PDB entry 5C0X | X-ray diffraction, 3.81 A resolution | chains B and R of the 12 polymer chains in the assembly

== Chain B ==
Molecule: Exosome complex component SKI6
From: Saccharomyces cerevisiae S288c
Notes: fragment: Exosome complex component RRP41
Reference sequence: P46948 (RRP41_YEAST); numbering as in UniProt (aligned over 1-246)
Amino-acid sequence (248 residues; each row starts with the number of its first residue; numbers below 1 keep their minus sign (Gly-1 is residue -1)):
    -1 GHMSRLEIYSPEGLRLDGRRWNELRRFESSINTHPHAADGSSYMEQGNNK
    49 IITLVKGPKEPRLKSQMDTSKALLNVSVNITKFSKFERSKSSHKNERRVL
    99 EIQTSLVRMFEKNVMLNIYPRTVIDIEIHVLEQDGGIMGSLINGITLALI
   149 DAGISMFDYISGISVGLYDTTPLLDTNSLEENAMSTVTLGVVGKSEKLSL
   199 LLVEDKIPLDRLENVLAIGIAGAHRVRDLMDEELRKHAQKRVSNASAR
Not modelled in the structure: -1 to 0, 245-246
Sequence notes: expression tag (-1 to 0)
UniProt features mapped onto this chain:
  - mutagenesis: Lys62 to Ser63 (Impairs RNA-binding (at the proposed ring entry site)), Arg95 to Arg96 (Impairs RNA-binding (at the proposed ring exit site))

== Chain R ==
Molecule: RNA synthetic
Sequence (45 nucleotides; numbered -45 to -1; the number before each row is that of its first residue; numbers below 1 keep their minus sign (C-45 is residue -45)):
   -45 CCCCCGAGAGGGGGUUUUUUUUUUUUUUUUUUUUUUUUUUUUUUU
Not modelled in the structure: -45, -19 to -7

== How chain B and chain R interact ==
Pairs across the interface - 4 pairs, chain B then chain R:
  Lys83(B) - U-21(R)  sugar contact
  Glu94(B) - U-22(R)  sugar contact
  Arg95(B) - U-23(R)  salt bridge to the phosphate
  Arg119(B) - U-31(R)  base contact
Other interface residues (no listed pair), chain R (5 interface residues in all): U-24

== In short ==
Chain B and chain R form an interface of 4 and 5 residues respectively, with 1 salt bridge. Its one
salt-bridged contact is Arg95(B)-U-23(R). Curated annotation (UniProt) lists 4 mutagenesis sites on chain B.
Chain B is Exosome complex component SKI6 (Saccharomyces cerevisiae S288c) and chain R is RNA synthetic; the
structure, Structure of a 12-subunit nuclear exosome complex bound to structured RNA, was determined by X-ray
diffraction (same publication as 5C0Y and 5C0W).
